PDB entry 6FFN | X-ray diffraction, 1.75 A resolution | chain A

# Chain A
Molecule: 3C protease
From: Human rhinovirus 2
Notes: EC 3.4.22.29, 3.6.1.15, 3.4.22.28
UniProt: P04936 (POLG_HRV2); residues 1-180 here correspond to UniProt positions 1508-1687 (UniProt number = residue number + 1507)
Amino-acid sequence (182 residues; each row starts with the number of its first residue; numbers below 1 keep their minus sign (Gly-1 is residue -1)):
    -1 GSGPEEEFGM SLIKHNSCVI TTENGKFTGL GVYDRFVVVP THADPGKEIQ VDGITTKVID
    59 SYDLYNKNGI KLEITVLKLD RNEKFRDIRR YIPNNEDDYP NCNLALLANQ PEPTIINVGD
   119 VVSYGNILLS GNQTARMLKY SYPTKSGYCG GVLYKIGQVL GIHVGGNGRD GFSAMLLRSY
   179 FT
Covalently attached groups: compound D8K linked to Cys147
Sequence notes: expression tag (-1 to 0)
Small-molecule neighbours: D8K (N-[(5S,8S,11S,15R)-8-[(4-fluorophenyl)methyl]-5-(hydroxymethyl)-2,7,10,14-tetrakis(oxidanylidene)-1,6,9,13-tetrazabicyclo[13.3.0]octadecan-11-yl]-5-methyl-1,2-oxazole-3-carboxamide): Phe25, His40, Glu71, Ile125, Leu126, Leu127, Ser128, Asn130, Thr132, Thr142, Lys143, Ser144, His161, Val162, Gly163, Gly164, Asn165, Gly166, Phe170
Swiss-Prot annotation at these positions:
  - active site (For protease 3C activity): His40, Glu71, Cys147

# In short
Covalently linked compound D8K: at Cys147. From UniProt: 3 active-site residues.
Chain A is 3C protease (Human rhinovirus 2); the structure, Structure-based design and synthesis of
macrocyclic human rhinovirus 3C protease inhibitors, was determined by X-ray diffraction (same publication as
6FFS).
